Entry 5A5H (X-ray diffraction, 2.32 A resolution); this record covers chains A and B.

# Chain A
Name: Bifunctional glutamate/proline--tRNA ligase
From: Homo sapiens
Notes: EC 6.1.1.15, 6.1.1.17; fragment: gst-like domain
Reference sequence: P07814 (SYEP_HUMAN); residues 1-175 here = UniProt positions 1-175
Amino-acid sequence (175 residues; row label = number of the first residue in the row):
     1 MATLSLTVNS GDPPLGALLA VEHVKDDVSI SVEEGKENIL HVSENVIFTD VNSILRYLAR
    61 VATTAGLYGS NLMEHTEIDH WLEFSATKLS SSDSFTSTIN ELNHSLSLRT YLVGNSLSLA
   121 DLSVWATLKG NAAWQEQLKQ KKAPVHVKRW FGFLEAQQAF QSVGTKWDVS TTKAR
Disordered / not traced: 1-2, 171-175
Construct notes: engineered mutation Ser-92 (Cys in P07814), Ser-105 (Cys in P07814), Ser-123 (Cys in P07814)
Modified residues: Mse-1 (selenomethionine); Mse-73 (selenomethionine; parent Met)

# Chain B
Name: Aminoacyl tRNA synthase complex-interacting multifunctiona L protein 2
From: Homo sapiens
Notes: fragment: gst-like domain
Reference sequence: Q13155 (AIMP2_HUMAN); numbering as in UniProt (aligned over 90-320)
Amino-acid sequence (240 residues; numbered 89 to 328; the number before each row is that of its first residue):
    89 MTNIIQADEP TTLTTNALDL NSVLGKDYGA LKDIVINANP ASPPLSLLVL HRLLCEHFRV
   149 LSTVHTHSSV KSVPENLLKC FGEQNKKQPR QDYQLGFTLI WKNVPKTQMK FSIQTMCPIE
   209 GEGNIARFLF SLFGQKHNAV NATLIDSWVD IAIFQLKEGS SKEKAAVFRS MNSALGKSPW
   269 LAGNELTVAD VVLWSVLQQI GGCSVTVPAN VQRWMRSCEN LAPFNTALKL LKLEHHHHHH
Disordered / not traced: 89-111, 322-328
Construct notes: expression tag (89, 321-328)
Curated features (UniProtKB/Swiss-Prot):
  - natural variant: Ile-92 (I92V: In a lung cancer cell line), Glu-97 to Thr-99 (sequence variant, change not given here; In a lung cancer cell line), Gly-209 (G209S: In a lung cancer cell line)
  - mutagenesis: Glu-163 to Asn-164 (Reduced interaction with TP53, loss of TP53 activation and loss of proapoptotic activity), Gln-172 to Asn-173 (Reduced interaction with TP53, loss of TP53 activation and loss of proapoptotic activity), Arg-215 (R215A: Nearly abolishes interaction with EPRS1), Asp-238 (D238R: Nearly abolishes interaction with EPRS1)

# How chain A and chain B interact
Contacting residue pairs (43):
  Val-46(A) / Val-228(B)  hydrophobic
  Phe-48(A) / Val-228(B)
  Phe-48(A) / Thr-231(B)
  Phe-48(A) / Leu-232(B)
  Asp-50(A) / Ser-235(B)
  Asn-52(A) / Asp-238(B)
  Ser-53(A) / Thr-231(B)
  Ser-53(A) / Ser-235(B)  hydrogen bond
  Arg-56(A) / Arg-215(B)
  Arg-56(A) / Asp-234(B)  salt bridge
  Arg-56(A) / Asp-238(B)  salt bridge
  Tyr-57(A) / Ala-227(B)  hydrophobic
  Tyr-57(A) / Val-228(B)  hydrophobic
  Tyr-57(A) / Thr-231(B)
  Arg-60(A) / Ala-230(B)
  Arg-60(A) / Thr-231(B)  hydrogen bond
  Arg-60(A) / Asp-234(B)  salt bridge
  Val-61(A) / Ala-227(B)  hydrophobic
  Tyr-68(A) / Asp-234(B)
  Leu-72(A) / Phe-216(B)  hydrophobic
  Leu-72(A) / Ser-219(B)
  Leu-72(A) / Leu-220(B)  hydrophobic
  Mse-73(A) / Met-204(B)  hydrophobic
  Thr-76(A) / Met-204(B)
  Thr-76(A) / Ile-207(B)
  Thr-76(A) / Phe-216(B)
  Glu-77(A) / Thr-203(B)
  Glu-77(A) / Met-204(B)
  Glu-77(A) / Cys-205(B)  hydrogen bond (side chain-backbone)
  Glu-77(A) / Ile-207(B)
  Asp-79(A) / Asn-212(B)
  Asp-79(A) / Arg-215(B)
  His-80(A) / Cys-205(B)
  His-80(A) / Pro-206(B)
  His-80(A) / Glu-208(B)  hydrogen bond (side chain-backbone)
  Glu-83(A) / Lys-194(B)  salt bridge
  Glu-83(A) / Gly-209(B)
  Glu-83(A) / Asn-212(B)  hydrogen bond
  Thr-87(A) / Lys-194(B)  hydrogen bond
  Thr-87(A) / Phe-242(B)
  Lys-88(A) / Glu-208(B)  salt bridge
  Arg-109(A) / Thr-203(B)  hydrogen bond (side chain-backbone)
  Arg-109(A) / Cys-205(B)
Other interface residues (no listed pair), chain A (23 interface residues in all): Val-42, Trp-81, Ala-86
Other interface residues (no listed pair), chain B (26 interface residues in all): Tyr-116, Met-197, Ile-201, Ile-241

# Summary
The interface between chain A and chain B involves 23 residues on one side and 26 on the other; the contacts
include 7 hydrogen bonds and 5 salt bridges. Polar pairs include Arg-56(A)/Asp-234(B), Arg-56(A)/Asp-238(B)
and Arg-60(A)/Asp-234(B). UniProt lists 6 mutagenesis sites on chain B.
Chain A is Bifunctional glutamate/proline--tRNA ligase and chain B is Aminoacyl tRNA synthase
complex-interacting multifunctiona L protein 2, both from Homo sapiens; the structure, The crystal structure
of the GST-like domains complex of EPRS C92SC105SC123S mutant-AIMP2, was determined by X-ray diffraction.
